2ZY2 - chain A; structure by X-ray diffraction, 3.30 A resolution.

== Chain A ==
Name: L-aspartate 4-carboxylyase
Organism: Pseudomonas sp
Notes: EC 4.1.1.12
Reference sequence: Q53IZ1 (Q53IZ1_9PSED); the author numbering skips numbers that UniProt does not, so the offset changes along the chain: 1-69 = UniProt 1-69; 71-532 = UniProt 70-531
Sequence (544 residues; row label = number of the first residue in the row; note: 1 number in that range is skipped by the numbering (no residue carries it; nothing is unmodelled there)):
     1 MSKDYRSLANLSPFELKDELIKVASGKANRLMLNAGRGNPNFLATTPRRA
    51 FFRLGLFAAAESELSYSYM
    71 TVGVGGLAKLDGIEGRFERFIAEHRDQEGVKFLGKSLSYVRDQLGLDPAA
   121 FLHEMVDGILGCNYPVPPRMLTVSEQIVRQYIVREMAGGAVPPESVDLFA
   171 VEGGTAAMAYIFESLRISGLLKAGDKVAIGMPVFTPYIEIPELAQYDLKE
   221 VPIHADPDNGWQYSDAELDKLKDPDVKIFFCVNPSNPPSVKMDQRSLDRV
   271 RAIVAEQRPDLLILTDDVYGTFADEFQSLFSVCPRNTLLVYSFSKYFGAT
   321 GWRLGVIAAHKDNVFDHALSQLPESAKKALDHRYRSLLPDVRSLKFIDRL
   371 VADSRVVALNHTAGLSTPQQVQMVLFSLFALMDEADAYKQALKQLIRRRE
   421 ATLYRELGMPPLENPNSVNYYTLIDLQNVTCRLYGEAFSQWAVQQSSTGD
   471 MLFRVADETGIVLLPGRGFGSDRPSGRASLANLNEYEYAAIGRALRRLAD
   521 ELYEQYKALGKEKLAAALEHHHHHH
Not modelled in the structure: 1-11, 534-545
Construct notes: expression tag (533-545)
Glycans and other covalent adducts: pyridoxal phosphate (PLP) linked to Lys-315
Ligand contacts: pyridoxal phosphate (PLP): Arg-37, Tyr-134, Glu-172, Gly-173, Gly-174, Thr-175, Phe-204, Tyr-207, Val-252, Asn-256, Asp-286, Val-288, Tyr-289, Ser-312, Ser-314, Arg-323, Tyr-441
Curated features (UniProtKB/Swiss-Prot):
  - binding site (L-aspartate): Gly-115, Asn-256, Arg-497
  - modified residue: Lys-315 (N6-(pyridoxal phosphate)lysine)
From the paper describing this entry:
  - binding site for pyridoxal phosphate: Lys-315
  - mutagenesis - S67E/Y68E/M69E, S67R/Y68R/M69R: abolished catalytic activity
  - mutagenesis - S67A/Y68A/M69A, E84K/E88K, R425A: decreased catalytic activity

== Summary ==
Covalently linked pyridoxal phosphate: at Lys-315. UniProt lists 3 L-aspartate-binding residues. From the
paper: a binding site for pyridoxal phosphate at Lys-315; S67A/Y68A/M69A, E84K/E88K and R425A reduce catalytic
activity; 5 substitutions were tested in all.
Chain A is L-aspartate 4-carboxylyase (Pseudomonas sp); the structure, dodecameric L-aspartate
beta-decarboxylase, was determined by X-ray diffraction, deposited together with 2ZY3, 2ZY4 and 2ZY5.
